PDB entry 5BQU | X-ray diffraction, 2.38 A resolution | chains B and A of the 3 polymer chains in the assembly

Chain B (and A):
Protein: Ha-33
Source organism: Clostridium botulinum
Notes: chain A of this document is another copy of the same molecule, construct and numbering; everything in this record applies to it too
UniProtKB: Q45871 (Q45871_CLOBO); numbering as in UniProt (aligned over 2-293)
Sequence (296 residues; row label = number of the first residue in the row):
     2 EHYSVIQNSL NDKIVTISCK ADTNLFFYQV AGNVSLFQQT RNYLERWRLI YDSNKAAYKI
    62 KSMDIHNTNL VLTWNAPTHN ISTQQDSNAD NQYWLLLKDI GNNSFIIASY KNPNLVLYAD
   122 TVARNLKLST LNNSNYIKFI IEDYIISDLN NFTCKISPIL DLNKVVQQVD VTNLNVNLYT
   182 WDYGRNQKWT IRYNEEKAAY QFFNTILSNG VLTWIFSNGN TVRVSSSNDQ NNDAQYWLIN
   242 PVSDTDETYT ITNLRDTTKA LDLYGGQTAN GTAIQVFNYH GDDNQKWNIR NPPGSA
Unresolved in the structure: 2-9, 215-217, 228-231, 268, 295-297 (chain A: 2-9, 295-297)
Construct notes: expression tag (294-297)
What the authors report for this chain:
  - binding site for beta-D-galactopyranose: Asp263, Gly266, Gln276, Phe278, His281, Asn285

Chain B / chain A interface:
Contacting residue pairs (41; chain B residue first):
  Ser10(B) with Ile101(A)
  Tyr52(B) with Gly102(A), hydrogen bond (side chain-backbone); Asn103(A)
  Ala57(B) with Asp100(A); Asn103(A); Lys139(A)
  Tyr59(B) with Ile101(A), hydrogen bond (side chain-backbone); Gly102(A)
  Leu97(B) with Lys99(A); Asp100(A); Ile101(A), hydrogen bond (backbone-backbone)
  Leu98(B) with Lys99(A)
  Lys99(B) with Leu97(A); Leu98(A); Lys99(A), hydrogen bond (backbone-backbone)
  Asp100(B) with Leu97(A); Leu98(A)
  Ile101(B) with Leu11(A), hydrophobic; Tyr59(A); Leu97(A), hydrogen bond (backbone-backbone); Lys99(A); Phe106(A), hydrophobic
  Gly102(B) with Tyr52(A), hydrogen bond (backbone-side chain); Tyr59(A), hydrogen bond (backbone-side chain)
  Asn103(B) with Tyr52(A); Ala57(A)
  Phe106(B) with Ile101(A), hydrophobic
  Tyr111(B) with Asn134(A), hydrogen bond (backbone-side chain)
  Pro114(B) with Leu132(A); Asn133(A); Asn134(A)
  Asn115(B) with Thr131(A); Leu132(A), hydrogen bond (side chain-backbone)
  Thr131(B) with Asn115(A)
  Leu132(B) with Pro114(A); Asn115(A), hydrogen bond (backbone-side chain); Leu132(A), hydrophobic
  Asn133(B) with Pro114(A)
  Asn134(B) with Leu96(A); Tyr111(A), hydrogen bond (side chain-backbone); Pro114(A)
Interface residues without a listed pair, chain B (22 interface residues in all): Leu11, Leu96, Ile107
Interface residues without a listed pair, chain A (23 interface residues in all): Ser10, Ile107

In short:
Chain B and chain A form an interface of 22 and 23 residues respectively, with 11 hydrogen bonds. Polar pairs
include Tyr52(B)-Gly102(A), Tyr59(B)-Ile101(A) and Gly102(B)-Tyr59(A). The paper reports a binding site for
beta-D-galactopyranose at Asp263(B), Gly266(B) and Gln276(B) among others.
Both chains are Ha-33 (Clostridium botulinum). Entry 5BQU (Crystal structure of HA17-HA33-Lactulose) was
determined by X-ray diffraction (same publication as 5BP5).
